Entry 7UWE (electron microscopy, 2.90 A resolution); this record covers chains G and H of the 9 polymer chains in the assembly.

== Chain G (and H) ==
Molecule: DNA-directed RNA polymerase subunit alpha
Source organism: Escherichia coli
Notes: EC 2.7.7.6; chain H of this document is another copy of the same molecule, construct and numbering; everything in this record applies to it too
Reference sequence: P0A7Z4 (RPOA_ECOLI); numbering as in UniProt (aligned over 1-329)
Sequence (329 residues; each row starts with the number of its first residue):
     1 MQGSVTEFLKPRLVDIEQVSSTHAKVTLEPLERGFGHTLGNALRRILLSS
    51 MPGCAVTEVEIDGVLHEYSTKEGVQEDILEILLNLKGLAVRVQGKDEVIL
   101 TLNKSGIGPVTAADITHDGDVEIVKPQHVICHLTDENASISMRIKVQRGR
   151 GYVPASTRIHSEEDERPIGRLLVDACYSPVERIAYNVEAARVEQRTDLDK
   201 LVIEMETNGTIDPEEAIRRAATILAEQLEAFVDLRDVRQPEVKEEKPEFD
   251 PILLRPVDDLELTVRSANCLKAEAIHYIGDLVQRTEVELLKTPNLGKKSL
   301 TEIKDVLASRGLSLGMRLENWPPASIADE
Not modelled in the structure: 1-6, 160-166, 234-329 (chain H: 1-3, 159-169, 233-329)
Swiss-Prot annotation at these positions:
  - region: E162 to E165 (Required for interaction with Crp at class II promoters)
  - modified residue: R265 (ADP-ribosylarginine), K297 (N6-acetyllysine), K298 (N6-acetyllysine)
  - mutagenesis: R45 (R45C: In rpoA112; temperature-sensitive, blocks RNA polymerase assembly), E162 to E165 (5-fold decrease in CRP-class II promoter-dependent transcription), E165 (E165K: 5-fold decrease in CRP-class II promoter-dependent transcription), R191 (R191C: In rpoA101; temperature-sensitive)

== Interface between chain G and chain H ==
Pairs across the interface (47):
  F8(G) with S50(H); R150(H)
  L9(G) with Q227(H)
  K10(G) with E226(H)
  P11(G) with Q227(H); A230(H)
  L13(G) with F231(H)
  G34(G) with R45(H)
  F35(G) with S50(H); I223(H), hydrophobic; Q227(H)
  H37(G) with R45(H)
  T38(G) with A42(H); R45(H), hydrogen bond
  L39(G) with L224(H), hydrophobic
  N41(G) with N41(H)
  A42(G) with T38(H)
  R45(G) with G34(H), hydrogen bond (side chain-backbone); T38(H)
  I46(G) with F35(H), hydrophobic
  S50(G) with F8(H)
  P52(G) with V5(H), hydrophobic
  R150(G) with S4(H), hydrogen bond (side chain-backbone); V5(H), hydrogen bond (side chain-backbone); E7(H); F8(H)
  R195(G) with R150(H)
  R218(G) with A230(H), hydrogen bond (side chain-backbone); F231(H), hydrogen bond (side chain-backbone)
  A221(G) with F231(H), hydrophobic
  T222(G) with V232(H)
  I223(G) with F8(H), hydrophobic
  L224(G) with L228(H), hydrophobic
  E226(G) with K10(H)
  Q227(G) with F8(H); L31(H); F35(H)
  L228(G) with L39(H), hydrophobic
  A230(G) with P11(H); L13(H)
  F231(G) with L28(H), hydrophobic; L39(H), hydrophobic; R218(H); A221(H), hydrophobic
  V232(G) with R218(H); A221(H); T222(H)
Interface residues without a listed pair, chain G (36 interface residues in all): R12, L28, L31, R33, G149, A225, D233
Interface residues without a listed pair, chain H (37 interface residues in all): T6, L9, E32, H37, L43, I46, L201, A225

== Overview ==
36 residues of chain G and 37 residues of chain H are in contact; the contacts include 6 hydrogen bonds. Polar
pairs include T38(G)-R45(H), R45(G)-G34(H) and R150(G)-S4(H). From UniProt: 6 mutagenesis sites on chain G.
Chain G and chain H are both DNA-directed RNA polymerase subunit alpha (Escherichia coli); the structure,
CryoEM Structure of E. coli Transcription-Coupled Ribonucleotide Excision Repair (TC-RER) complex, was
determined by electron microscopy (same publication as 7UWH).
